7MOQ - chains M and d of the 35 polymer chains in the assembly; structure by electron microscopy, 8.00 A resolution (low resolution: residue-level contacts below are approximate; hydrogen-bond / salt-bridge calls are withheld).

[Chain M]
Protein: Dynein light chain
From: Tetrahymena thermophila CU428
UniProt: Q1HFW0 (Q1HFW0_TETTH); numbering as in UniProt (aligned over 1-87)
Sequence (87 residues; each row starts with the number of its first residue):
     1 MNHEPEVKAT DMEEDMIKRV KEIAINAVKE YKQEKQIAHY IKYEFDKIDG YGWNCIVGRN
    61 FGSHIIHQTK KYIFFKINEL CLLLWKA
Not modelled in the structure: 1

[Chain d]
Protein: Dynein intermediate chain 2
From: Tetrahymena thermophila CU428
UniProt: I7M008 (I7M008_TETTS); residue numbers follow UniProt; this construct covers 1-667
Sequence (667 residues; numbered 1 to 667; the number before each row is that of its first residue):
     1 MPPKQTKVVA SRKTVMPISR AGRAQIRRKD SNTQNNMNDQ GMEDEEIDQQ REGMKNQYEQ
    61 LTAQELNEDM PSKMLEPKNP QAPKNITVYD YYTRKFKTDE LVDQMIVHFS MDGDYIWKES
   121 NEYKTQEEIR DTKKALIKEA MRKQESEEPG ANHDEEAIKQ TLRNKFNYNT RECQTINPSI
   181 RERGVSTEPP PSDTICGNIT QWEIFDAYYA EIMKDHQIEN KKKKEVDQDK KQDQSMYSTS
   241 FKRCCKIMER MVVQNDQEDK YHDYRYYWSQ GDNLEAGKNE GHLLPIWRFS NEKQRKKNVT
   301 SICWNPLYPD LFAVSLGSYD FTKQRMGLIC LYSLKNTTHP EYAFNCEAGV MCLDFHPKSA
   361 ALLAVGLYDG TVLVYDIRNK HKKPIYQSTV RNQKHTDPVW QVKWNPDTSK NYNFYSISSD
   421 GRVMNWILMK NKLEPEEVIL LRLVGKNEEE STLIGLACGL CFDFNKFEPH IFLVGTEEGK
   481 IHKCSRAYSG QYQETYNGHL LAVYKVKWNN FHPRTFISAS ADWTVRIWDS KYTSQIICFD
   541 LSMMVVDAVW APYSSTVFAC ATMDKVQVYD LNVDKLNKLA EQKIVKQPKL TNLSFNYKDP
   601 ILLVGDSHGG VTLVKLSPNL CKSGPEIKQT EDKKAMEEFK NVKIEDYERE KMENLLAVVS
   661 KWEREDA
Not modelled in the structure: 1-74, 140-162, 202-234, 259-667

[Chain M / chain d interface]
Contacting residue pairs - 29 pairs, chain M then chain d:
  N2(M) - Y91(d)
  N2(M) - Y92(d)
  N2(M) - R94(d)
  I25(M) - Y92(d)
  V28(M) - Y91(d)
  V28(M) - Y92(d)
  K29(M) - Y92(d)
  K32(M) - V88(d)
  K32(M) - D90(d)
  K32(M) - K97(d)
  Y51(M) - T125(d)
  N60(M) - T175(d)
  N60(M) - I176(d)
  N60(M) - N177(d)
  F61(M) - Q174(d)
  F61(M) - T175(d)
  G62(M) - C173(d)
  G62(M) - Q174(d)
  S63(M) - E172(d)
  S63(M) - C173(d)
  H64(M) - R171(d)
  I65(M) - N169(d)
  I65(M) - T170(d)
  I65(M) - R171(d)
  I66(M) - Y168(d)
  I66(M) - N169(d)
  N78(M) - Y91(d)
  N78(M) - R94(d)
  L80(M) - Y91(d)
Also at the interface, not in a pair above, chain M (21 interface residues in all): E34, R59, H67, I77, E79, C81
Also at the interface, not in a pair above, chain d (20 interface residues in all): Y89, T93, K124

[Summary]
The interface between chain M and chain d involves 21 residues on one side and 20 on the other.
Here chain M is Dynein light chain and chain d is Dynein intermediate chain 2, both from Tetrahymena
thermophila CU428. Entry 7MOQ (The structure of the Tetrahymena thermophila outer dynein arm on doublet
microtubule) was determined by electron microscopy.
